PDB entry 4P6Z | X-ray diffraction, 3.00 A resolution | chains G and S of the 6 polymer chains in the assembly

[Chain G]
Molecule: AP-1 complex subunit gamma-1
Source organism: Mus musculus
Notes: fragment: BST2/tetheirn cytoplasmic domain
Reference sequence: P22892 (AP1G1_MOUSE); residues 1-613 here = UniProt positions 1-613
Amino-acid sequence (627 residues; row label = number of the first residue in the row; numbers below 1 keep their minus sign (Met-13 is residue -13)):
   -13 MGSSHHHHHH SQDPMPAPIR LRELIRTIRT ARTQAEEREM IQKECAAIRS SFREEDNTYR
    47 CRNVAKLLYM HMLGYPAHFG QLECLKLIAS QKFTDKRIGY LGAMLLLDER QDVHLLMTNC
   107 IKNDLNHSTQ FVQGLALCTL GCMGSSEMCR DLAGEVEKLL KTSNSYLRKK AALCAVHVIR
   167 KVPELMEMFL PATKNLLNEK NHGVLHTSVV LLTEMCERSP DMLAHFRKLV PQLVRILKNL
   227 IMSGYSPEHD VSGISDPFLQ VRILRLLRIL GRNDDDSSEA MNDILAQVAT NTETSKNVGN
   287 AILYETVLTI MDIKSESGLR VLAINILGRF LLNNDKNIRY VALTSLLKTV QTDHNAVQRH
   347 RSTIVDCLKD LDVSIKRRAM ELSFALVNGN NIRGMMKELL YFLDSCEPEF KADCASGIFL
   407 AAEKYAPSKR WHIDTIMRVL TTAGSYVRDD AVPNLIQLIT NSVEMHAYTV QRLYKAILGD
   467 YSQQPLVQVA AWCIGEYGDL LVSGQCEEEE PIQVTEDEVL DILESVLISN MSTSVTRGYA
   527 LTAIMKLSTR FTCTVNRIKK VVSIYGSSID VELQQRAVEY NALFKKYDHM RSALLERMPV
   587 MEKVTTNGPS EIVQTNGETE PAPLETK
Disordered / not traced: -13 to 1, 589-613
Differences from the reference sequence: initiating methionine (-13); expression tag (-12 to 0)
From the paper describing this entry:
  - higher-order assembly contacts with a neighbouring AP-1 complex subunit mu-1: Gln28

[Chain S]
Molecule: AP-1 complex subunit sigma-1A
Source organism: Homo sapiens
Notes: fragment: HIV-1 Vpu cytoplasmic domain
Reference sequence: P61966 (AP1S1_HUMAN); residue numbers follow UniProt; this construct covers 1-158
Amino-acid sequence (158 residues; numbered 1 to 158; the number before each row is that of its first residue):
     1 MMRFMLLFSR RGKLRLQKWY LATSDKERKK MVRELMQVVL ARKPKMCSFL EWRDLKVVYK
    61 RYASLYFCCA IEGQDNELIT LELIHRYVEL LDKYFGSVCE LDIIFNFEKA YFILDEFLMG
   121 GDVQDTSKKS VLKAIEQADL LQEEDESPRS VLEEMGLA
Disordered / not traced: 148-158
Differences from the reference sequence: engineered mutation Arg11 (Gln in P61966)
Curated features (UniProtKB/Swiss-Prot):
  - modified residue: Ser147 (Phosphoserine)

[Chain G / chain S interface]
Contacting residue pairs (115):
  Leu7(G) with Phe107(S), hydrophobic; Glu108(S)
  Arg8(G) with Phe105(S); Asn106(S)
  Ile11(G) with Ile104(S); Phe105(S), hydrophobic
  Arg12(G) with Phe105(S)
  Arg15(G) with Leu101(S); Ile104(S)
  Ala51(G) with Phe107(S)
  Tyr55(G) with Phe107(S)
  His57(G) with Asp25(S), salt bridge
  Met58(G) with Arg15(S); Leu16(S); Tyr111(S)
  Gly60(G) with Lys29(S), hydrogen bond (backbone-side chain)
  Lys78(G) with Asp145(S)
  Phe79(G) with Ala138(S); Leu141(S), hydrophobic; Gln142(S); Asp145(S), hydrogen bond (backbone-side chain)
  Thr80(G) with Gln142(S); Asp145(S), hydrogen bond (backbone-side chain)
  Arg83(G) with Phe112(S); Ala138(S); Asp139(S), salt bridge; Gln142(S), hydrogen bond
  Leu87(G) with Tyr111(S), hydrophobic
  Met90(G) with Lys18(S), hydrogen bond; Asp115(S)
  Leu91(G) with Gln17(S); Arg28(S), hydrogen bond (backbone-side chain); Tyr111(S)
  Glu95(G) with Ala22(S)
  Thr115(G) with Leu141(S)
  Phe117(G) with Ala134(S); Gln137(S); Ala138(S); Leu141(S), hydrophobic
  Leu123(G) with Met119(S)
  Cys124(G) with Asp115(S); Met119(S), hydrophobic
  Gly127(G) with Met119(S); Gly120(S)
  Cys128(G) with Lys18(S); Tyr20(S), hydrophobic; Gly120(S)
  Tyr152(G) with Glu116(S), hydrogen bond; Ala134(S), hydrophobic
  Lys155(G) with Gln124(S); Asp125(S), salt bridge; Ser130(S), hydrogen bond
  Lys156(G) with Glu116(S), salt bridge; Met119(S); Gln124(S)
  Leu159(G) with Met119(S), hydrophobic; Asp122(S); Val123(S); Gln124(S)
  Cys160(G) with Met119(S)
  Arg166(G) with Met1(S); Gly120(S); Asp122(S), salt bridge
  His188(G) with Thr126(S)
  Gly189(G) with Gln124(S)
  His192(G) with Val123(S), hydrogen bond (side chain-backbone); Thr126(S)
  Thr193(G) with Val123(S); Gln124(S)
  Val196(G) with Asp122(S)
  Glu234(G) with Ser127(S); Lys129(S)
  His235(G) with Thr126(S); Ser127(S)
  Val237(G) with Arg86(S)
  Asp242(G) with Thr126(S), hydrogen bond
  Pro243(G) with Ile79(S)
  Phe244(G) with Ile79(S); Glu82(S); Leu83(S), hydrophobic; Thr126(S)
  Arg248(G) with Asp122(S), salt bridge
  Arg251(G) with Gln74(S); Asp75(S), salt bridge
  Asn283(G) with Leu78(S), hydrogen bond (side chain-backbone); Glu82(S), hydrogen bond
  Val284(G) with Glu82(S)
  Asn286(G) with Leu78(S)
  Ala287(G) with Asn76(S), hydrogen bond (backbone-side chain); Leu78(S), hydrophobic; Ile79(S)
  Tyr290(G) with Asn76(S); Glu77(S), hydrogen bond
  Glu291(G) with Asn76(S)
  Lys322(G) with Lys45(S), hydrogen bond (side chain-backbone)
  Asn323(G) with Cys47(S); Ser48(S), hydrogen bond (side chain-backbone); Phe49(S)
  Tyr326(G) with Cys47(S), hydrophobic; Phe49(S), hydrophobic; Glu77(S), hydrogen bond
  Val327(G) with Leu78(S), hydrophobic
  Lys334(G) with Gly73(S), hydrogen bond (side chain-backbone); Gln74(S)
  Leu357(G) with Met46(S)
  Asp358(G) with Met46(S); Cys47(S), hydrogen bond (side chain-backbone)
  Val359(G) with Met46(S)
  Ser360(G) with Arg42(S), hydrogen bond; Cys47(S); Phe49(S), hydrogen bond (side chain-backbone); Leu50(S)
  Arg363(G) with Glu51(S)
  Arg364(G) with Glu51(S), salt bridge
  Glu367(G) with Glu51(S)
Other interface residues (no listed pair), chain G (66 interface residues in all): Leu54, Ile84, Glu203, Val247, Thr330
Other interface residues (no listed pair), chain S (61 interface residues in all): Leu14, Trp19, Lys56, Leu81, Lys109, Ile135

[In short]
66 residues of chain G and 61 residues of chain S are in contact, with 21 hydrogen bonds and 8 salt bridges.
Polar contacts include His57(G)-Asp25(S), Arg83(G)-Asp139(S) and Lys155(G)-Asp125(S). The paper reports
higher-order assembly contacts with a neighbouring AP-1 complex subunit mu-1 through Gln28(G).
Here chain G is AP-1 complex subunit gamma-1 (Mus musculus) and chain S is AP-1 complex subunit sigma-1A (Homo
sapiens). Entry 4P6Z (Crystal structure of the human BST2 cytoplasmic domain and the HIV-1 Vpu cytoplasmic
domain bound to ...) was determined by X-ray diffraction.
